PDB entry 8FF9 | X-ray diffraction, 1.70 A resolution | chains D and L of the 12 polymer chains in the assembly

Chain D (and L):
Molecule: Probable DNA-binding stress protein
Organism: Pseudomonas aeruginosa
Notes: chain L of this document is another copy of the same molecule, construct and numbering; everything in this record applies to it too
UniProtKB: Q9I4Z7 (Q9I4Z7_PSEAE); residue numbers follow UniProt; this construct covers 1-156
Amino-acid sequence (156 residues; numbered 1 to 156; the number before each row is that of its first residue):
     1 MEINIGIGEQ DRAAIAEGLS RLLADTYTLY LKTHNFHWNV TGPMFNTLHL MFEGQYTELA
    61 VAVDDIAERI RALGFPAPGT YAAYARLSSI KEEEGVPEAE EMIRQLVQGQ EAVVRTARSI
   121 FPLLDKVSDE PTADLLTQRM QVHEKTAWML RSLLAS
Unresolved in the structure: 156 (chain L: 1)
Metal / ion sites: Na+: Asp-64, Glu-68
From the paper describing this entry:
  - self-association interface (contacts with another copy of this molecule): Met-44
  - binding site for sulfate ion: Asn-46
  - post-translational modification sites: Tyr-27, Tyr-30, Tyr-81, Tyr-84 (proposed by the authors, not directly observed)

Chain D / chain L interface:
Pairs across the interface (31; chain D residue first):
  Met-1(D) with Arg-104(L); Val-107(L), hydrophobic; Gln-108(L); Leu-154(L), hydrophobic
  Glu-2(D) with Glu-111(L)
  Ile-3(D) with Glu-111(L); Arg-151(L)
  Asn-4(D) with Glu-111(L), hydrogen bond (backbone-side chain); Arg-115(L)
  Ile-5(D) with Val-114(L); Arg-118(L); Glu-144(L)
  Gly-6(D) with Arg-118(L)
  Glu-68(D) with Lys-145(L), salt bridge; Trp-148(L)
  Arg-69(D) with Gln-141(L); Glu-144(L), salt bridge
  Arg-71(D) with Trp-148(L); Arg-151(L), hydrogen bond (backbone-side chain)
  Ala-72(D) with Glu-144(L); Trp-148(L), hydrophobic; Arg-151(L), hydrogen bond (backbone-side chain)
  Glu-130(D) with Phe-121(L); Thr-137(L); Met-140(L)
  Pro-131(D) with Thr-137(L); Met-140(L), hydrophobic; Gln-141(L); Glu-144(L)
  Asp-134(D) with Thr-137(L); Gln-138(L), hydrogen bond
Interface residues without a listed pair, chain D (14 interface residues in all): Gly-74
Interface residues without a listed pair, chain L (19 interface residues in all): Asp-134, Ser-152

Overview:
The interface between chain D and chain L involves 14 residues on one side and 19 on the other; the contacts
include 4 hydrogen bonds and 2 salt bridges. Polar contacts include Glu-68(D)/Lys-145(L), Arg-69(D)/Glu-144(L)
and Asn-4(D)/Glu-111(L). The paper reports a binding site for sulfate ion at Asn-46(D); modification sites
Tyr-27(D), Tyr-30(D) and Tyr-81(D) among others.
Chain D and chain L are both Probable DNA-binding stress protein (Pseudomonas aeruginosa); the structure,
Crystal structure of Apo Dps protein (PA0962) from Pseudomonas aeruginosa (orthorhombic form), was determined
by X-ray diffraction (same publication as 8FFA, 8FFB, 8FFC and 8FFD).
